PDB entry 7N6A | electron microscopy, 14.30 A resolution (very low resolution: no residue pairs are listed; an interface is given only as per-side residue counts) | chains A and I of the 12 polymer chains in the assembly

== Chain A (and I) ==
Molecule: Spike glycoprotein E1
From: Eastern equine encephalitis virus (strain Florida 91-469)
Notes: chain I of this document is another copy of the same molecule, construct and numbering; everything in this record applies to it too
Reference sequence: Q4QXJ7 (POLS_EEEVF); residues 1-441 here correspond to UniProt positions 802-1242 (UniProt number = residue number + 801)
Sequence (441 residues; each row starts with the number of its first residue):
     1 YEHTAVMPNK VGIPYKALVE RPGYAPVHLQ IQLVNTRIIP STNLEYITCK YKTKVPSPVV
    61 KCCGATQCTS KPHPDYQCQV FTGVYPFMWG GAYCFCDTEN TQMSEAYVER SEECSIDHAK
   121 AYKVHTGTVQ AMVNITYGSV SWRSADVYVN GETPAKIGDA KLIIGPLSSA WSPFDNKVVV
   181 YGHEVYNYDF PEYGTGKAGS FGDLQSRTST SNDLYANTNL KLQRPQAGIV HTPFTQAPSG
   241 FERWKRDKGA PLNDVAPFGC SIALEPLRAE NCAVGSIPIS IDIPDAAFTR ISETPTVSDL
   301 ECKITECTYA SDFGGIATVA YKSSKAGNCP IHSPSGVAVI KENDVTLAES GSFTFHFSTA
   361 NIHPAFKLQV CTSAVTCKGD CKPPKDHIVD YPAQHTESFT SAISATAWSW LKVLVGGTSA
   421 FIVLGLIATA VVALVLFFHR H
Disordered / not traced: 401-441
Cystine bridges: C49-C114, C62-C94, C63-C96, C68-C78, C260-C272, C302-C377, C307-C381, C329-C371

== Chain A / chain I interface ==
At this resolution (14 A) residue pairs are not listed: 12 residues of chain A and 10 of chain I lie at the interface.

== Summary ==
12 residues of chain A and 10 residues of chain I are in contact.
Chain A and chain I are both Spike glycoprotein E1 (Eastern equine encephalitis virus (strain Florida
91-469)); the structure, Pre-fusion state 1 of EEEV with localized reconstruction, was determined by electron
microscopy together with 7N69 from the same study.
